Entry 7X6Y (X-ray diffraction, 1.39 A resolution); this record covers chains A and B.

== Chain A ==
Molecule: E3 ubiquitin-protein ligase TRIM7
Source organism: Homo sapiens
Notes: EC 2.3.2.27
UniProt: Q9C029 (TRIM7_HUMAN); residues 1-174 here correspond to UniProt positions 338-511 (UniProt number = residue number + 337)
Chain sequence (174 residues; numbered 1 to 174 plus 2 insertion-coded residues; 2 numbers in that range are skipped by the numbering (no residue carries them; nothing is unmodelled there); the number before each row is that of its first residue; a row labelled like 114A-114B holds insertion residues (114A, then the next letters in order)):
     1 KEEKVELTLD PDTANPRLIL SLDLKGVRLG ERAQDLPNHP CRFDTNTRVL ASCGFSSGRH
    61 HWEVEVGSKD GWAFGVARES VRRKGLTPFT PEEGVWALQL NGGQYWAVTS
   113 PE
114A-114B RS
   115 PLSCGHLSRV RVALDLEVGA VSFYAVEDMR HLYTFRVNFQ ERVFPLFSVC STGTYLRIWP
Unresolved in the structure: 1-5

== Chain B ==
Molecule: peptide
Chain sequence (7 residues; numbered -1 to 5; the number before each row is that of its first residue; numbers below 1 keep their minus sign (Cys-1 is residue -1)):
    -1 CSGVTFQ

== Interface between chain A and chain B ==
Residue-residue contacts - 24 pairs, chain A then chain B:
  Thr45(A) - Phe4(B)
  Asn46(A) - Thr3(B)
  Asn46(A) - Phe4(B)  hydrogen bond (side chain-backbone)
  Asn46(A) - Gln5(B)  hydrogen bond (side chain-backbone)
  Thr47(A) - Phe4(B)  hydrogen bond (backbone-backbone)
  Thr47(A) - Gln5(B)
  Arg48(A) - Gln5(B)  hydrogen bond (side chain-backbone)
  Gly71(A) - Gln5(B)  hydrogen bond (backbone-side chain)
  Trp72(A) - Gln5(B)
  Ala73(A) - Gln5(B)
  Leu86(A) - Thr3(B)
  Leu86(A) - Phe4(B)  hydrophobic
  Phe89(A) - Gln5(B)
  Gln99(A) - Val2(B)
  Gln99(A) - Gln5(B)  hydrogen bond
  Asn101(A) - Ser0(B)
  Asn101(A) - Val2(B)
  Ser162(A) - Gln5(B)  hydrogen bond (side chain-backbone)
  Val163(A) - Gln5(B)
  Cys164(A) - Ser0(B)
  Cys164(A) - Gly1(B)
  Cys164(A) - Val2(B)  hydrophobic
  Cys164(A) - Gln5(B)
  Ser165(A) - Ser0(B)
Interface residues without a listed pair, chain A (16 interface residues in all): Thr87

== Overview ==
The interface between chain A and chain B involves 16 residues on one side and 6 on the other, with 7 hydrogen
bonds. Polar contacts include Asn46(A)-Phe4(B), Asn46(A)-Gln5(B) and Arg48(A)-Gln5(B).
Chain A is E3 ubiquitin-protein ligase TRIM7 (Homo sapiens) and chain B is peptide; the structure, TRIM7 in
complex with C-terminal peptide of NSP5, was determined by X-ray diffraction together with 7W0Q, 7W0S, 7W0T
and 7X70 from the same study.
